PDB entry 1YHR | X-ray diffraction, 2.60 A resolution | chains B and C of the 4 polymer chains in the assembly

# Chain B
Molecule: Hemoglobin beta chain
From: Homo sapiens
UniProtKB: P68871 (HBB_HUMAN); residues 1-146 here = UniProt positions 1-146
Sequence (146 residues; each row starts with the number of its first residue):
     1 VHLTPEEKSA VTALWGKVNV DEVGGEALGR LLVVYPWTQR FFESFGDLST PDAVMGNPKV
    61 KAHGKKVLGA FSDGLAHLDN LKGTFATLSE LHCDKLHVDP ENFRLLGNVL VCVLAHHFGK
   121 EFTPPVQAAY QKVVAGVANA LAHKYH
Bound ions: heme Fe: His92 (together with oxygen molecule)
Ligand contacts: heme / oxygen molecule: Leu31, Thr38, Phe41, Phe42, Ser44, His63, Lys66, Val67, Ala70, Phe85, Leu88, Leu91, His92, Leu96, Val98, Asn102, Phe103, Leu106, Val137, Leu141
UniProt features mapped onto this chain:
  - natural variant: Leu3 (H3L: In Graz; this construct carries the variant), Glu7 (E7A: In G-Makassar; E7K: In Hb C; E7Q: In Machida; E7V: In SKCA), Lys8 (E8K: In G-Siriraj; this construct carries the variant), Val11 (A11V: In Iraq-Halabja; this construct carries the variant), Gly16 (W16G: In Randwick; this construct carries the variant), Val23 (E23V: In D-Granada; this construct carries the variant), Gly24 (V24G: In Miyashiro; this construct carries the variant), Gly25 (G25D: In Moscva; G25R: In Riverdale-Bronx; G25V: In Savannah), Leu32 (L32P: In Yokohama), Val33 (L33V: In Muscat; this construct carries the variant), Arg40 (Q40R: In Tianshui; this construct carries the variant), Phe42 (F42Y: In Mequon; deletion: In Bruxelles), 11 further natural variant entries in UniProt

# Chain C
Molecule: Hemoglobin alpha chain
From: Homo sapiens
UniProtKB: P69905 (HBA_HUMAN); numbering as in UniProt (aligned over 1-141)
Sequence (141 residues; each row starts with the number of its first residue):
     1 VLSPADKTNV KAAWGKVGAH AGEYGAEALE RMFLSFPTTK TYFPHFDLSH GSAQVKGHGK
    61 KVADALTNAV AHVDDMPNAL SALSDLHAHK LRVDPVNFKL LSHCLLVTLA AHLPAEFTPA
   121 VHASLDKFLA SVSTVLTSKY R
Bound ions: heme Fe: His87 (together with oxygen molecule)
Ligand contacts: heme / oxygen molecule: Leu29, Met32, Thr39, Tyr42, Phe43, His45, Phe46, His58, Lys61, Val62, Ala65, Leu66, Leu83, Leu86, His87, Leu91, Val93, Asn97, Phe98, Leu101, Val132, Leu136
UniProt features mapped onto this chain:
  - site: Lys61 (Not glycated)
  - natural variant: Asp6 (A6D: In J-Toronto; this construct carries the variant), Ala13 (A13D: In J-Paris 1/J-Aljezur), Glu27 (A27E: In Shenyang; this construct carries the variant), Lys61 (K61N: In Zambia; deletion: In Clinic), Asp64 (A64D: In Pontoise; this construct carries the variant), Asp75 (D75A: In Lille; D75G: In Chapel Hill; D75N: In G-Pest), Ala111 (A111D: In Petah Tikva)

# Chain B / chain C interface
Pairs across the interface (18; chain B residue first):
  Val34(B) - Arg141(C)  hydrogen bond (backbone-side chain)
  Tyr35(B) - Arg141(C)
  Trp37(B) - Arg92(C)
  Trp37(B) - Arg141(C)
  Arg40(B) - Leu91(C)
  Arg40(B) - Arg92(C)
  His97(B) - Thr41(C)
  His97(B) - Pro44(C)
  Val98(B) - Thr41(C)
  Asp99(B) - Thr41(C)
  Asp99(B) - Tyr42(C)  hydrogen bond
  Asp99(B) - Asp94(C)
  Asp99(B) - Asn97(C)
  Pro100(B) - Thr38(C)
  Glu101(B) - Asp94(C)
  Tyr145(B) - Thr41(C)
  His146(B) - Pro37(C)
  His146(B) - Lys40(C)  hydrogen bond (backbone-side chain)
Other interface residues (no listed pair), chain C (13 interface residues in all): Val96, Tyr140

# Overview
The interface between chain B and chain C involves 11 residues on one side and 13 on the other; the contacts
include 3 hydrogen bonds. Among the polar pairs are Val34(B)-Arg141(C), Asp99(B)-Tyr42(C) and
His146(B)-Lys40(C). Chain B binds heme / oxygen molecule.
Chain B is Hemoglobin beta chain and chain C is Hemoglobin alpha chain, both from Homo sapiens; the structure,
T-To-T(High) quaternary transitions in human hemoglobin: HbA OXY (10.0MM IHP, 20% PEG) (10 test sets), was
determined by X-ray diffraction, deposited together with 1XXT, 1XY0, 1XZ5, 1XZ7, 1XZU, 1XZV and 45 further
entries.
